Entry 7AO9 (electron microscopy, 6.10 A resolution (low resolution: residue-level contacts below are approximate; hydrogen-bond / salt-bridge calls are withheld)); this record covers chains D and A of the 5 polymer chains in the assembly.

== Chain D (and A) ==
Name: Metastasis-associated protein MTA1
From: Homo sapiens
Notes: chain A of this document is another copy of the same molecule, construct and numbering; everything in this record applies to it too
UniProt: Q13330 (MTA1_HUMAN); residues 1-715 here = UniProt positions 1-715
Sequence (715 residues; row label = number of the first residue in the row):
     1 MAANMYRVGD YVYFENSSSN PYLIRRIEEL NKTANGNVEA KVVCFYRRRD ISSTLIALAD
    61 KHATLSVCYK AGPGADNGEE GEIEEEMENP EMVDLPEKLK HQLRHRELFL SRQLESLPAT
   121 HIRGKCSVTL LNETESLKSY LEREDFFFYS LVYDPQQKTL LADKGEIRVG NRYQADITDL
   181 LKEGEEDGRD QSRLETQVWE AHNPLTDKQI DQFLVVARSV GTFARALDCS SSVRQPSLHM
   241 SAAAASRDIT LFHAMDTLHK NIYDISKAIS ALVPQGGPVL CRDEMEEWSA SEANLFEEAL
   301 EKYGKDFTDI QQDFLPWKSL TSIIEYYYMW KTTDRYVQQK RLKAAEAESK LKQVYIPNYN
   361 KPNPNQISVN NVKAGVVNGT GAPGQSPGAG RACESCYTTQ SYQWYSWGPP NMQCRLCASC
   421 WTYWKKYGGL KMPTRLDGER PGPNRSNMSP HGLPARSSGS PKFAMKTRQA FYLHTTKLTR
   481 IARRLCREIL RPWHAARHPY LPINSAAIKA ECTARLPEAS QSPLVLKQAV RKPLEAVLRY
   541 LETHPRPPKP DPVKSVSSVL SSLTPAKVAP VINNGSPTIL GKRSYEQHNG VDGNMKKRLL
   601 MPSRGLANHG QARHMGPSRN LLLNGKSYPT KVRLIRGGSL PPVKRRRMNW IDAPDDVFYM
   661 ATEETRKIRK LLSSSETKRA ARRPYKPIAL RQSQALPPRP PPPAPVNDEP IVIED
Disordered / not traced: 1-164, 229-236, 341-715
Swiss-Prot annotation at these positions:
  - zinc finger: Cys-393 to Cys-420 (GATA-type)
  - region: Asp-656 to Lys-686 (Interaction with RBBP4)
  - motif: Pro-545 to Pro-552 (SH3-binding), Leu-696 to Pro-705 (SH3-binding), Ile-711 to Asp-715 (SUMO interaction motif 1 (SIM))
  - modified residue: Ser-386 (Phosphoserine), Ser-446 (Phosphoserine), Ser-449 (Phosphoserine), Ser-522 (Phosphoserine), Thr-564 (Phosphothreonine), Ser-576 (Phosphoserine), Thr-578 (Phosphothreonine), Lys-626 (N6-acetyllysine), Ser-639 (Phosphoserine)
  - cross-link (Glycyl lysine isopeptide (Lys-Gly)): Lys-182 (interchain with G-Cter in ubiquitin), Lys-509 (interchain with G-Cter in SUMO2 and SUMO3), Lys-549 (interchain with G-Cter in SUMO2), Lys-626 (interchain with G-Cter in ubiquitin)
Small-molecule neighbours: inositol hexakisphosphate (IHP): Lys-305, Tyr-327, Tyr-328, Lys-331, Tyr-336

== Interface between chain D and chain A ==
Contacting residue pairs (38; chain D residue first):
  Lys-208(D) with Pro-274(A); Gln-275(A)
  Gln-212(D) with Ser-270(A); Val-273(A); Pro-274(A)
  Val-215(D) with Phe-223(A); Val-273(A); Gly-276(A)
  Val-216(D) with Val-216(A); Ile-269(A)
  Ser-219(D) with Ser-219(A); Val-220(A); Phe-223(A)
  Val-220(D) with Ser-219(A)
  Thr-222(D) with Thr-222(A); Phe-223(A)
  Phe-223(D) with Val-215(A); Ser-219(A); Thr-222(A)
  Arg-225(D) with Leu-238(A)
  Ala-226(D) with Leu-238(A)
  Ser-237(D) with Leu-238(A)
  Leu-238(D) with Arg-225(A); Ala-226(A); Ser-237(A); Ser-241(A)
  Ser-241(D) with Leu-238(A)
  Ile-265(D) with Ser-266(A)
  Ser-266(D) with Ile-265(A)
  Ile-269(D) with Val-216(A); Ile-269(A)
  Ser-270(D) with Gln-212(A)
  Val-273(D) with Gln-212(A); Val-215(A)
  Pro-274(D) with Lys-208(A); Gln-212(A)
  Gln-275(D) with Lys-208(A)
  Gly-276(D) with Val-215(A)
Interface residues without a listed pair, chain D (25 interface residues in all): Gln-209, Arg-218, Ala-242, Ser-246
Interface residues without a listed pair, chain A (25 interface residues in all): Gln-209, Arg-218, Ala-242, Ser-246

== Overview ==
The chain D/chain A interface involves 25 residues from each chain. Ligands of chain D: inositol
hexakisphosphate.
Both chains are Metastasis-associated protein MTA1 (Homo sapiens). Entry 7AO9 (Structure of the core
MTA1/HDAC1/MBD2 NURD deacetylase complex) was determined by electron microscopy (same publication as 7AO8 and
7AOA).
